Entry 4C31 (X-ray diffraction, 3.00 A resolution); this record covers chains B and C of the 8 polymer chains in the assembly.

# Chain B
Protein: Protein SUS1
Organism: Saccharomyces cerevisiae
Reference sequence: Q6WNK7 (SUS1_YEAST); residue numbers follow UniProt; this construct covers 1-96
Sequence (96 residues; numbered 1 to 96; the number before each row is that of its first residue):
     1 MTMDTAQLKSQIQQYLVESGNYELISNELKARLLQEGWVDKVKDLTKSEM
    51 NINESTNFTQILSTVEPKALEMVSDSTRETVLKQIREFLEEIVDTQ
Disordered / not traced: 1-3, 96
UniProt features mapped onto this chain:
  - cross-link: K68 (Glycyl lysine isopeptide (Lys-Gly) (interchain with G-Cter in ubiquitin))
  - mutagenesis: E18 to G20 (In sus1-10; dissociates from TREX-2 while leaving its interaction with SAGA intact), G37 to W38 (In sus1-11; impairs binding to both TREX-2 and SAGA), V73 to D75 (In sus1-12; dissociates from TREX-2 while leaving its interaction with SAGA intact)
Reported in the primary citation:
  - conformationally variable residues (side-chain flip): K9, Q13, Y22

# Chain C
Protein: Nucleoporin NUP1
Organism: Saccharomyces cerevisiae
Reference sequence: P20676 (NUP1_YEAST); residues 322-355 here = UniProt positions 322-355
Sequence (36 residues; each row starts with the number of its first residue):
   320 GSPKKDKESIVLPTVGFDFIKDNETPSKKTSPKATS
Disordered / not traced: 320-325, 341-355
Differences from the reference sequence: expression tag (320-321)

# Chain B / chain C interface
Contacting residue pairs (13; chain B residue first):
  K9(B) - F338(C)  hydrogen bond (side chain-backbone)
  S10(B) - I339(C)
  I12(B) - F338(C)  hydrophobic
  Q13(B) - F336(C)
  Q13(B) - F338(C)
  Q13(B) - I339(C)
  V17(B) - I329(C)
  V17(B) - V330(C)
  V17(B) - P332(C)
  Y22(B) - V330(C)
  Y22(B) - P332(C)
  Y22(B) - F336(C)  hydrophobic
  E23(B) - V330(C)
Also at the interface, not in a pair above, chain B (10 interface residues in all): A6, L16, E18
Also at the interface, not in a pair above, chain C (8 interface residues in all): L331, T333
The authors on this interface:
  - residue pairs: K9(B)-F338(C), I12(B)-F338(C), Q13(B)-F336(C), Q13(B)-F338(C), L16(B)-F336(C), Y22(B)-F336(C), Y22(B)-P332(C), V330(C)-E23(B), I339(C)-K9(B), I339(C)-S10(B)

# In short
The interface between chain B and chain C involves 10 residues on one side and 8 on the other; the contacts
include 1 hydrogen bond. The hydrogen-bonded pair is K9(B)-F338(C). The paper describes contacts between K9(B)
and F338(C), I12(B) and F338(C) and Q13(B) and F336(C) among others. The paper reports conformational
variability at K9(B), Q13(B) and Y22(B).
Here chain B is Protein SUS1 and chain C is Nucleoporin NUP1, both from Saccharomyces cerevisiae. Entry 4C31
(Nup1:Sac3:Sus1 complex) was determined by X-ray diffraction together with 4MBE from the same study.
